Entry 1WGC (X-ray diffraction, 2.20 A resolution); this record covers chain A.

== Chain A ==
Name: Wheat germ lectin
From: Triticum aestivum
Reference sequence: P10968 (AGI1_WHEAT); residues 2-171 here correspond to UniProt positions 28-197 (UniProt number = residue number + 26)
Chain sequence (171 residues; each row starts with the number of its first residue):
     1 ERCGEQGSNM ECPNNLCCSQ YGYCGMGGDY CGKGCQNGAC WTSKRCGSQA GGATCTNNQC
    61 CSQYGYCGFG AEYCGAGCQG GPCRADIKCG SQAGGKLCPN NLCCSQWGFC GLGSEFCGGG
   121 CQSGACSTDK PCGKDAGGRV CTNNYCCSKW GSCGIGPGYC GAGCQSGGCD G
Modified residues: Glu1 (pyroglutamic acid; PCA)
UniProt features mapped onto this chain:
  - binding site (substrate): Met10 to Cys12, Ser62 to Tyr73, Ser114, Glu115
Disulfide bonds: Cys3-Cys18, Cys12-Cys24, Cys17-Cys31, Cys35-Cys40, Cys46-Cys61, Cys55-Cys67, Cys60-Cys74, Cys78-Cys83, Cys89-Cys104, Cys98-Cys110, Cys103-Cys117, Cys121-Cys126, Cys132-Cys147, Cys141-Cys153, Cys146-Cys160, Cys164-Cys169

== Overview ==
From UniProt: 17 substrate-binding residues.
Chain A is Wheat germ lectin (Triticum aestivum); the structure, 2.2 angstroms resolution structure analysis
of two refined N-acetylneuraminyllactose-wheat germ agglutinin isolectin complexes, was determined by X-ray
diffraction (same publication as 2WGC, 7WGA and 9WGA).
